Entry 5W3M (electron microscopy, 2.26 A resolution); this record covers chains A and D of the 6 polymer chains in the assembly.

[Chain A]
Molecule: viral protein 1
From: Human rhinovirus 14
UniProtKB: P03303 (POLG_HRV14); residues 1-289 here correspond to UniProt positions 568-856 (UniProt number = residue number + 567)
Amino-acid sequence (289 residues; each row starts with the number of its first residue):
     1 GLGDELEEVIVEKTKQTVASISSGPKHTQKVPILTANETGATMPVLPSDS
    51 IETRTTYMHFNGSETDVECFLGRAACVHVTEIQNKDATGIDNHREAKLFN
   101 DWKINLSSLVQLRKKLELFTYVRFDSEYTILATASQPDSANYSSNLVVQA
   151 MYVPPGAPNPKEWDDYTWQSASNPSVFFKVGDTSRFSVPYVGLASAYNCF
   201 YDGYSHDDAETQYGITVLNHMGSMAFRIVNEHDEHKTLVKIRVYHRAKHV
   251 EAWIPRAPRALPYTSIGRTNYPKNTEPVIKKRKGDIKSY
Not modelled in the structure: 1-16

[Chain D]
Molecule: viral protein 4
From: Human rhinovirus 14
UniProtKB: P03303 (POLG_HRV14); residues 1-68 here correspond to UniProt positions 2-69 (UniProt number = residue number + 1)
Amino-acid sequence (68 residues; row label = number of the first residue in the row):
     1 GAQVSTQKSGSHENQNILTNGSNQTFTVINYYKDAASTSSAGQSLSMDPS
    51 KFTEPVKDLMLKGAPALN
Not modelled in the structure: 1-31

[Interface between chain A and chain D]
Residue-residue contacts (44):
  K30(A) with G63(D); A64(D); P65(D)
  V31(A) with G63(D), hydrogen bond (backbone-backbone)
  P32(A) with K62(D); G63(D)
  A36(A) with A66(D)
  T39(A) with V56(D); M60(D)
  G40(A) with P55(D)
  A41(A) with T53(D); V56(D), hydrophobic; M60(D), hydrophobic
  T42(A) with T53(D), hydrogen bond (backbone-backbone)
  M43(A) with E54(D); M60(D); L61(D); K62(D)
  P44(A) with E54(D); K62(D)
  L46(A) with K62(D)
  D49(A) with K62(D), salt bridge
  N61(A) with Q43(D), hydrogen bond (backbone-side chain); M47(D)
  G62(A) with Q43(D), hydrogen bond (backbone-side chain)
  S63(A) with Q43(D)
  D66(A) with G42(D); Q43(D)
  E68(A) with S40(D); A41(D), hydrogen bond (side chain-backbone); G42(D)
  D125(A) with A35(D); A36(D)
  S187(A) with A36(D), hydrogen bond (side chain-backbone); S37(D)
  P189(A) with A36(D), hydrophobic
  R246(A) with S40(D), hydrogen bond
  K248(A) with A36(D), hydrogen bond (side chain-backbone); S37(D), hydrogen bond (side chain-backbone); T38(D), hydrogen bond (side chain-backbone)
  H249(A) with A35(D); T38(D), hydrogen bond; S39(D), hydrogen bond (side chain-backbone)
  P255(A) with F52(D)
Interface residues without a listed pair, chain A (28 interface residues in all): Q29, T35, V45, V188
Interface residues without a listed pair, chain D (24 interface residues in all): S44, L67

[In short]
28 residues of chain A and 24 residues of chain D are in contact, with 12 hydrogen bonds and 1 salt bridge.
Polar pairs include D49(A)-K62(D), N61(A)-Q43(D) and G62(A)-Q43(D).
Here chain A is viral protein 1 and chain D is viral protein 4, both from Human rhinovirus 14. Entry 5W3M
(CryoEM structure of rhinovirus B14 in complex with C5 Fab (33 degrees Celsius, molar ratio 1:1 ...) was
determined by electron microscopy, deposited together with 5W3E, 5W3L and 5W3O.
